Entry 4DTT (X-ray diffraction, 3.22 A resolution); this record covers chain A.

# Chain A
Molecule: Insulin-degrading enzyme
Organism: Homo sapiens
Notes: EC 3.4.24.56
Reference sequence: P14735 (IDE_HUMAN); residue numbers follow UniProt; this construct covers 42-1019
Chain sequence (990 residues; row label = number of the first residue in the row):
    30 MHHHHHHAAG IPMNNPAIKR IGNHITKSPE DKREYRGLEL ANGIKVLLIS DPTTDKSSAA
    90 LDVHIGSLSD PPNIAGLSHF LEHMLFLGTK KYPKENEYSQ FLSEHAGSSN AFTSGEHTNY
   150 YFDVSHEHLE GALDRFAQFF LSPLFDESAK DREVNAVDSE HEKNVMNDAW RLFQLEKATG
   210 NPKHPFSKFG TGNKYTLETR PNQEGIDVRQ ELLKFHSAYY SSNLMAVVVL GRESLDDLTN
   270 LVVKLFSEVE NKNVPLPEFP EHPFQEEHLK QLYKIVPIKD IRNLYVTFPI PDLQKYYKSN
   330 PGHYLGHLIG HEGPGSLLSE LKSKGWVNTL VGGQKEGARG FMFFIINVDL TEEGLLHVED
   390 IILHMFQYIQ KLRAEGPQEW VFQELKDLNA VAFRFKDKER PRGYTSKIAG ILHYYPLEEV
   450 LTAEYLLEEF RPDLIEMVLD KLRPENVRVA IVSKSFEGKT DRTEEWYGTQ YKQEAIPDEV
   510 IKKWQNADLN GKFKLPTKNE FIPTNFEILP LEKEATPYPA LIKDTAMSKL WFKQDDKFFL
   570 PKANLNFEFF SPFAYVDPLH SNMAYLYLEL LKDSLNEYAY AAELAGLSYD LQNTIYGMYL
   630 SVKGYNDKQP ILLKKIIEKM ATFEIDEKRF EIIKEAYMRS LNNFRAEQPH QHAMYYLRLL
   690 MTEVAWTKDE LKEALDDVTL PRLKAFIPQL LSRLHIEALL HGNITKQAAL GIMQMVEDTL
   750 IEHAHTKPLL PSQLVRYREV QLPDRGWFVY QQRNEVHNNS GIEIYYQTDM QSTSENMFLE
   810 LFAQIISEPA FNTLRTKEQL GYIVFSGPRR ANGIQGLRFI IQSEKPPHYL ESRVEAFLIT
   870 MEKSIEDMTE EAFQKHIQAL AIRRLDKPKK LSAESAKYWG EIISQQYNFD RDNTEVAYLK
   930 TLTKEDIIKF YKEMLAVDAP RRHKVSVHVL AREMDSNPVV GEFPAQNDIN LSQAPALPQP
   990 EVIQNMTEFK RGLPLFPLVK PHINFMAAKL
Disordered / not traced: 30-42, 965-977, 1012-1019
Sequence notes: expression tag (30-41); engineered mutation Leu-110 (Cys in P14735), Ser-171 (Cys in P14735), Ala-178 (Cys in P14735), Val-257 (Cys in P14735), Leu-414 (Cys in P14735), Asn-573 (Cys in P14735), Ser-590 (Cys in P14735), Ser-789 (Cys in P14735), Ala-812 (Cys in P14735), Ala-819 (Cys in P14735), Ser-904 (Cys in P14735), Asn-966 (Cys in P14735), Ala-974 (Cys in P14735)
Curated features (UniProtKB/Swiss-Prot):
  - motif: Glu-853 to Tyr-858 (SlyX motif)
  - active site: Glu-111 (Proton acceptor)
  - binding site (Zn(2+)): His-108, His-112, Glu-189
  - binding site (substrate): His-336 to Gly-342, Leu-359 to Gln-363
  - binding site (ATP): Arg-429, Asp-895 to Ser-901
  - modified residue (N6-succinyllysine): Lys-192, Lys-697
  - mutagenesis: Glu-111 (E111Q: Loss of catalytic activity), Ser-132 (S132C: Increases catalytic rate towards INS and amyloid; when associated with C-817), Asn-184 (N184C: Increases catalytic rate towards INS and amyloid; when associated with C-828), Pro-286 (P286G: Reduced enzyme activity), Gly-366 to Gly-369 (Reduced enzyme activity), Asp-426 (D426C: Increases catalytic rate towards INS and amyloid; when associated with C-899), Tyr-496 (Y496A: Strongly reduced enzyme activity), Phe-530 (F530A: Strongly increased enzyme activity), Arg-767 (R767A: Decreases dimerization. No effect on degradation of ANP. Retains the ability to degrade an aberrant form of ANP, when in the presence of both ANP and the aberrant ANP), Glu-817 (E817C: Increases catalytic rate towards INS and amyloid; when associated with C-132), Gln-828 (Q828C: Increases catalytic rate towards INS and amyloid; when associated with C-184), Tyr-831 (Y831F: No effect on catalytic activity), 1 further mutagenesis entry in UniProt
Bound ions: Zn2+: His-108, His-112, Glu-189 (together with compound 41367)
Ligand contacts:
  - compound 41367 (I41; 2-[[2-[[(2S)-3-(3H-imidazol-4-yl)-1-methoxy-1-oxo-propan-2-yl]amino]-2-oxo-ethyl]-(phenylmethyl)amino]ethanoic acid), molecule 1: His-108, Glu-111, His-112, Ser-138, Asn-139, Ala-140, Phe-141, Tyr-150, Glu-189, Arg-824, Tyr-831, Ile-832
  - compound 41367 (I41), molecule 2: His-332, Gly-335, His-336, Gly-339, Glu-341, Leu-359, Val-360, Gly-361, Gly-362, Gln-363, Lys-364, Ile-374, Tyr-609, Leu-613
Reported in the primary citation:
  - binding site for compound 41367: Glu-111, Phe-115, Asn-139, Glu-341, Gly-361, Gln-363, Tyr-831, Val-833
  - Zn2+ coordination: His-108, His-112, Glu-189

# Summary
Chain A binds compound 41367. His-108, His-112 and Glu-189 coordinate Zn2+. From UniProt: active-site residue
Glu-111, 3 Zn2+-binding residues, 12 substrate-binding residues and 8 ATP-binding residues. The paper reports
a binding site for compound 41367 at Glu-111, Phe-115 and Asn-139 among others; Zn2+ coordination by His-108,
His-112 and Glu-189.
Chain A is Insulin-degrading enzyme (Homo sapiens); the structure, Crystal structure of human insulin
degrading enzyme (ide) in complex with compund 41367, was determined by X-ray diffraction, deposited together
with 4GS8, 4GSC, 4DWK, 2YPU and 3QZ2.
